PDB entry 7M3F | electron microscopy, 2.80 A resolution | chains A and B

== Chain A (and B) ==
Protein: Extracellular calcium-sensing receptor
Organism: Homo sapiens
Notes: chain B of this document is another copy of the same molecule, construct and numbering; everything in this record applies to it too
UniProtKB: P41180 (CASR_HUMAN); numbering as in UniProt (aligned over 20-894)
Amino-acid sequence (902 residues; each row starts with the number of its first residue; numbers below 1 keep their minus sign (Met-7 is residue -7)):
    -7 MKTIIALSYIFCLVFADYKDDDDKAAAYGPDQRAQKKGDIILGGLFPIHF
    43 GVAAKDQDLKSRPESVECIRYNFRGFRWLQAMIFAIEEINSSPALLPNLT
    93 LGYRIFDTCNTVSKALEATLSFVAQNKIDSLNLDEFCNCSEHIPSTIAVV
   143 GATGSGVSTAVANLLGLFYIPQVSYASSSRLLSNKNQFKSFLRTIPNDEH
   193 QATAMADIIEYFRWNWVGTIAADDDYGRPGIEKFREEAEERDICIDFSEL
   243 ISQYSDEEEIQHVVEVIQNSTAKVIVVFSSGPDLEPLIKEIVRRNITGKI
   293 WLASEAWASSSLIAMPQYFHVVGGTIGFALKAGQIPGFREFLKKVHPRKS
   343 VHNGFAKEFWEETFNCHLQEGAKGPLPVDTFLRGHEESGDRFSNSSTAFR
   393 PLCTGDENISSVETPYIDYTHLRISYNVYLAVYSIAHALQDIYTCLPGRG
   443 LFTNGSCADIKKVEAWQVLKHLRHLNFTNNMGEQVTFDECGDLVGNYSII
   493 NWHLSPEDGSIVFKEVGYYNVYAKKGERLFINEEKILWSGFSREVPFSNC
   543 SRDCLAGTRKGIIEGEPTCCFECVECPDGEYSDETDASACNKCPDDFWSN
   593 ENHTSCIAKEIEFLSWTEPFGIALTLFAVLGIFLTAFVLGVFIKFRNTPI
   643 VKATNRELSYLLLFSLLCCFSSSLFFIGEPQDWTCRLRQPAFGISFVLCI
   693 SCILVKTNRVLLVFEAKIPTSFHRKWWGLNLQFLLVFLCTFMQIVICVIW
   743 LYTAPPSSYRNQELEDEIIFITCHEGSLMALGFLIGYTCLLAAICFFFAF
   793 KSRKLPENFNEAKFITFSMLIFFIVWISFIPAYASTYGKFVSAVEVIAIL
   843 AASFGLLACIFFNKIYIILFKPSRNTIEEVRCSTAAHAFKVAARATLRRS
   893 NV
Not modelled in the structure: -7 to 19, 126-130, 363-390, 705-721, 888-894 (chain B: -7 to 19, 127-130, 364-391, 706-719, 877-894)
Differences from the reference sequence: initiating methionine (-7); expression tag (-6 to 19)
UniProt features mapped onto this chain:
  - region: Phe637 to Arg648 (Intracellular loop 1 (ICL1)), Thr699 to Asn722 (Intracellular loop 2 (ICL2)), Phe790 to Lys805 (Intracellular loop 3 (ICL3)), Arg890 to Val894 (Arginine-rich retention motif)
  - binding site (phosphate): Arg66 to Trp70, Arg415 to Ser417
  - binding site (Ca(2+)): Ile81, Ser84, Leu87, Leu88, Thr100, Thr145, Ser170, Pro188, Asp190, Glu231, Asp234, Glu297, Tyr489, Gly557
  - binding site (L-tryptophan): Ser147, Ala168, Ser170, Glu297
  - binding site (spermine): Asp238, Ser240
  - site: Cys482 (Important for ability of agonist AMG 416 to activate G-protein-coupled receptor activity)
  - modified residue: Thr888 (Phosphothreonine), Ser892 (Phosphoserine)
  - glycosylation (N-linked (GlcNAc...) asparagine): Asn90, Asn130, Asn261, Asn287, Asn386, Asn400, Asn446, Asn468, Asn488, Asn541, Asn594
  - natural variant: Gly21 (G21R: In HHC1), Gln27 (Q27R: Found in a patient with primary hyperparathyroidism detected at adulthood), Lys29 (K29E: In HYPOC1), Pro39 (P39A: In HHC1), Phe42 (F42S: In HHC1), Lys47 (K47N: In HYPOC1), Ser53 (S53P: In HHC1), Pro55 (P55L: In HHC1), Arg62 (R62M: In HHC1), Arg66 (R66C: In HHC1; R66H: In HHC1), Ile81 (I81M: In HHC1), Thr100 (T100I: In NSHPT), 84 further natural variant entries in UniProt
  - mutagenesis: Lys29 (K29A/N/E/D: Increased calcium sensitivity; K29R: Does not affect calcium sensitivity), Leu51 (L51A: Decreased calcium-induced G-protein-coupled receptor activity), Arg69 (R69E: Abolishes G-protein coupled receptor signaling pathway), Trp70 (W70A: Abolished calcium-induced G-protein-coupled receptor activity), Asn102 (N102I: Abolishes G-protein coupled receptor activity), Thr145 (T145A: Abolished calcium-induced G-protein-coupled receptor activity; T145I: Reduced calcium-induced G-protein-coupled receptor activity), Ser147 (S147A: Abolished calcium-induced G-protein-coupled receptor activity), Ser170 (S170A: Abolished calcium-induced G-protein-coupled receptor activity; S170K: Reduced calcium-induced G-protein-coupled receptor activity), Asp190 (D190A: Reduced calcium-induced G-protein-coupled receptor activity; D190K: Reduced calcium-induced G-protein-coupled receptor activity), Gln193 (Q193A: Reduced calcium-induced G-protein-coupled receptor activity), Asp216 (D216A: Strongly reduced calcium-induced G-protein-coupled receptor activity), Tyr218 (Y218A: Abolished calcium-induced G-protein-coupled receptor activity; Y218S: Abolished calcium-induced G-protein-coupled receptor activity), 34 further mutagenesis entries in UniProt
Disulfide bonds: Cys60-Cys101, Cys236-Cys561, Cys358-Cys395, Cys437-Cys449, Cys542-Cys562, Cys546-Cys565, Cys568-Cys582, Cys585-Cys598, Cys677-Cys765
Covalent attachments: N-acetylglucosamine (NAG) linked to Asn261, Asn287, Asn468, Asn488, Asn541, Asn594
Ion coordination: Ca2+ site 1: Ile81, Ser84, Leu87, Leu88; Ca2+ site 2: Asp234 (shared with Gly557(B) of chain B); Ca2+ site 3 near Gly557 (its only coordinating residue here)
Residues lining bound ligands:
  - tryptophan (TRP): Arg66, Trp70, Thr145, Gly146, Ser147, Ala168, Ser169, Ser170, Ser171, Tyr218, Glu297, Ala298, Ile416
  - YP4 (N-[(1R)-1-(naphthalen-1-yl)ethyl]-3-[3-(trifluoromethyl)phenyl]propan-1-amine): Phe668, Gln681, Phe684, Gly685, Leu776, Ile777, Thr780, Cys781, Phe814, Trp818, Ile819, Ile822, Tyr825, Glu837
What the authors report for this chain:
  - binding site for YP4: Gln681, Phe684, Ile777, Trp818, Tyr825, Glu837
  - mutagenesis - Q681A: decreased signaling in response to YP4
  - mutagenesis - F684A, W818A, E837A: decreased signaling in response to YP4 (citing earlier work)
  - mutagenesis - C781W/I822W: increased signaling
  - mutagenesis - L773W/V833W: decreased signaling
  - mutagenesis - F821A: increased signaling in response to PAM (citing earlier work)
  - mutagenesis - Q681A: decreased signaling in response to cinacalcet
  - mutagenesis - F684A, W818A, E837A: decreased signaling in response to cinacalcet (citing earlier work)
  - conformationally variable residues (order/disorder transition): Ala877 to Thr888
  - disease-associated variants - R752C, F809L: decreased signaling (citing earlier work)
  - mutagenesis - P823A: abolished signaling in response to Ca2+ (citing earlier work)
  - disease-associated variants - F821L, A824P: increased signaling (citing earlier work)
  - mutagenesis - F821A: decreased signaling in response to NAM (citing earlier work)
  - mutagenesis - Q681A: decreased signaling in response to NPS-2143
  - mutagenesis - E837A: decreased signaling in response to NPS-2143 (citing earlier work)

== How chain A and chain B interact ==
Contacting residue pairs (74):
  Tyr20(A) - Leu123(B)
  Tyr20(A) - Leu125(B)  hydrophobic
  Asp50(A) - Phe444(B)
  Asp50(A) - Trp458(B)
  Asp50(A) - Lys462(B)
  Leu51(A) - Leu443(B)
  Leu51(A) - Phe444(B)
  Leu51(A) - Thr445(B)
  Lys52(A) - Phe444(B)
  Lys52(A) - Thr445(B)
  Lys52(A) - Trp458(B)
  Ser53(A) - Trp458(B)
  Arg54(A) - Glu456(B)  salt bridge
  Arg54(A) - Trp458(B)
  Pro55(A) - Tyr161(B)  hydrophobic
  Pro55(A) - Trp458(B)
  Val104(A) - Asn155(B)
  Ser105(A) - Leu159(B)
  Leu108(A) - Asn155(B)
  Leu108(A) - Leu159(B)  hydrophobic
  Glu109(A) - Leu159(B)
  Leu112(A) - Leu123(B)
  Ser113(A) - Leu123(B)
  Lys119(A) - Lys119(B)
  Leu123(A) - Tyr20(B)  hydrogen bond (backbone-backbone)
  Leu123(A) - Gly21(B)
  Leu123(A) - Leu112(B)
  Cys131(A) - Cys131(B)
  Ser132(A) - Leu125(B)
  Asn155(A) - Val104(B)
  Asn155(A) - Leu108(B)
  Leu159(A) - Ser105(B)
  Leu159(A) - Leu108(B)  hydrophobic
  Leu159(A) - Glu109(B)
  Leu159(A) - Leu112(B)  hydrophobic
  Tyr161(A) - Gln49(B)  hydrogen bond
  Tyr161(A) - Pro55(B)  hydrophobic
  Arg172(A) - Asp215(B)  salt bridge
  Arg172(A) - Leu242(B)
  Leu173(A) - Arg220(B)
  Asp215(A) - Arg172(B)  salt bridge
  Arg220(A) - Leu173(B)
  Glu224(A) - Glu224(B)
  Asp234(A) - Gly557(B)
  Leu242(A) - Arg172(B)
  Phe444(A) - Leu51(B)
  Phe444(A) - Lys52(B)
  Thr445(A) - Lys52(B)  hydrogen bond (backbone-side chain)
  Glu456(A) - Arg54(B)  salt bridge
  Trp458(A) - Leu51(B)
  Trp458(A) - Ser53(B)
  Trp458(A) - Arg54(B)
  Trp458(A) - Pro55(B)
  Leu461(A) - Leu51(B)  hydrophobic
  Lys462(A) - Asp50(B)  hydrogen bond (side chain-backbone)
  Lys462(A) - Leu51(B)
  Arg465(A) - Gln49(B)
  Arg465(A) - Leu51(B)
  Arg551(A) - Arg551(B)
  Lys552(A) - Ile554(B)
  Ile554(A) - Lys552(B)
  Ile554(A) - Ile554(B)  hydrophobic
  Glu556(A) - Lys552(B)  salt bridge
  Glu556(A) - Ser580(B)
  Gly557(A) - Asp234(B)
  Glu558(A) - Thr560(B)
  Thr560(A) - Glu558(B)
  Thr560(A) - Pro559(B)
  Thr560(A) - Thr560(B)
  Ser820(A) - Ser820(B)
  Ser827(A) - Pro823(B)  hydrogen bond (side chain-backbone)
  Ser827(A) - Ala824(B)
  Ser827(A) - Ser827(B)
  Thr828(A) - Ser827(B)
Interface residues without a listed pair, chain A (61 interface residues in all): Gly21, Lys47, Ala116, Leu125, Ala152, Leu156, Phe160, Asn178, Gln179, Arg227, Tyr246, Leu443, Gly553, Pro569, Ser580, Pro823, Ala824
Interface residues without a listed pair, chain B (62 interface residues in all): Ser113, Ala152, Leu156, Phe160, Asn178, Gln179, Arg227, Ser240, Tyr246, Arg465, Gly553, Glu556, Pro569, Ile816, Phe821, Thr828

== In short ==
The interface between chain A and chain B involves 61 residues on one side and 62 on the other, with 5
hydrogen bonds and 5 salt bridges. Among the polar pairs are Arg54(A)-Glu456(B), Arg172(A)-Asp215(B) and
Glu556(A)-Lys552(B). From the paper: a binding site for YP4 at Gln681(A), Phe684(A) and Ile777(A) among
others; Q681A, F684A and W818A of chain A, among others, reduce signaling in response to YP4; 12 substitutions
were tested in all.
Both chains are Extracellular calcium-sensing receptor (Homo sapiens). Entry 7M3F (Asymmetric Activation of
the Calcium Sensing Receptor Homodimer) was determined by electron microscopy together with 7M3E, 7M3G and
7M3J from the same study.
